Entry 1RI4 (X-ray diffraction, 2.40 A resolution); this record covers chain A.

== Chain A ==
Molecule: mRNA CAPPING ENZYME
Source organism: Encephalitozoon cuniculi
UniProtKB: Q8SR66 (MCES_ENCCU); numbering as in UniProt (aligned over 1-298)
Sequence (298 residues; numbered 1 to 298; the number before each row is that of its first residue):
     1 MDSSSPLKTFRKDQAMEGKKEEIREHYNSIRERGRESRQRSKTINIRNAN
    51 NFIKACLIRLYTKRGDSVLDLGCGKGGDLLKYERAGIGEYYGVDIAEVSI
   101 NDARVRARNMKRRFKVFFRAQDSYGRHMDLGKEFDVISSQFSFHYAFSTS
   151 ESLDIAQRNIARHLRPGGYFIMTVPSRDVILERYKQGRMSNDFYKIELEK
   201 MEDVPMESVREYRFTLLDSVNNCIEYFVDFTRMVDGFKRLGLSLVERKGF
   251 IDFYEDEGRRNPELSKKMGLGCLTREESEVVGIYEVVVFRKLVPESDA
Disordered / not traced: 1-40, 293-298
Residues lining bound ligands: S-adenosylmethionine (SAM): K54, G72, C73, G74, D78, D94, I95, A96, S99, Q121, D122, S123, Y124, Q140, F141, S142, Y145

== In short ==
Bound to chain A: S-adenosylmethionine.
Chain A is mRNA CAPPING ENZYME (Encephalitozoon cuniculi); the structure, Structure and mechanism of mRNA cap
(guanine N-7) methyltransferase, was determined by X-ray diffraction, deposited together with 1RI1, 1RI2, 1RI3
and 1RI5.
